4OSM - chains A and I of the 3 polymer chains in the assembly; structure by X-ray diffraction, 2.45 A resolution.

# Chain A
Molecule: Hax3
Organism: Xanthomonas campestris pv. armoraciae
Reference sequence: Q3ZD72 (Q3ZD72_XANCA); residue numbers follow UniProt; this construct covers 231-720
Sequence (499 residues; row label = number of the first residue in the row):
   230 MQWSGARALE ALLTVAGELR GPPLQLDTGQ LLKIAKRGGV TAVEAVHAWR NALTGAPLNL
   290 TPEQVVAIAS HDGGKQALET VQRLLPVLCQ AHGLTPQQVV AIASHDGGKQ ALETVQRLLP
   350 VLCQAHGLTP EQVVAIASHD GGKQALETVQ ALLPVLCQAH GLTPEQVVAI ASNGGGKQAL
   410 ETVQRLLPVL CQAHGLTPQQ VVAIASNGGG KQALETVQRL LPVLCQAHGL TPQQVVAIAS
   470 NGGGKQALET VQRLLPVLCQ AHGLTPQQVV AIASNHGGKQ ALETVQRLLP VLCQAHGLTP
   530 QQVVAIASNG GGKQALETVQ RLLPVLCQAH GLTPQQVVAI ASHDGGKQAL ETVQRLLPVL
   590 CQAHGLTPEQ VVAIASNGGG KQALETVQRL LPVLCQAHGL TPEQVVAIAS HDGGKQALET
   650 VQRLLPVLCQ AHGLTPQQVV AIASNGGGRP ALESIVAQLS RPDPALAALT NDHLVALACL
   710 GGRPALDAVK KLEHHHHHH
Unresolved in the structure: 230, 723-728
Construct notes: expression tag (230, 721-728); engineered mutation His300 (Asn in Q3ZD72), Asp301 (Ile in Q3ZD72), His368 (Asn in Q3ZD72), Asp369 (Ile in Q3ZD72), Asn402 (His in Q3ZD72), Gly403 (Asp in Q3ZD72), Asn436 (His in Q3ZD72), Gly437 (Asp in Q3ZD72), Asn470 (His in Q3ZD72), Gly471 (Asp in Q3ZD72), His505 (Ser in Q3ZD72), Gly539 (Ser in Q3ZD72), His572 (Asn in Q3ZD72), Asp573 (Ser in Q3ZD72), Asn606 (His in Q3ZD72), Gly607 (Asp in Q3ZD72), His640 (Asn in Q3ZD72), Asp641 (Ile in Q3ZD72)

# Chain I
Molecule: 17-nt DNA strand
Sequence (17 nucleotides; each row starts with the number of its first residue; numbers below 1 keep their minus sign (DT-2 is residue -2)):
    -2 TGTCCCTTTA TCTCTCT

# Chain A / chain I interface
Pairs across the interface (75):
  Arg266(A) - DC2(I)  base contact
  Val269(A) - DG-1(I)  phosphate contact
  Thr270(A) - DG-1(I)  hydrogen bond to the phosphate
  Thr270(A) - DT0(I)  hydrogen bond to the phosphate
  Asp301(A) - DT0(I)  base contact
  Asp301(A) - DC1(I)  hydrogen bond to the base
  Gly302(A) - DT0(I)  phosphate contact
  Gly302(A) - DC1(I)  phosphate contact
  Lys304(A) - DT0(I)  phosphate contact
  Gln305(A) - DT0(I)  hydrogen bond to the phosphate
  Gln305(A) - DC1(I)  phosphate contact
  Asp335(A) - DC2(I)  hydrogen bond to the base
  Gly336(A) - DC1(I)  phosphate contact
  Lys338(A) - DC1(I)  phosphate contact
  Gln339(A) - DC1(I)  hydrogen bond to the phosphate
  Gln339(A) - DC2(I)  phosphate contact
  Asp369(A) - DC3(I)  hydrogen bond to the base
  Gly370(A) - DC2(I)  phosphate contact
  Gly370(A) - DC3(I)  phosphate contact
  Lys372(A) - DC2(I)  phosphate contact
  Gln373(A) - DC2(I)  hydrogen bond to the phosphate
  Gly403(A) - DT4(I)  base contact
  Gly404(A) - DC3(I)  phosphate contact
  Gly404(A) - DT4(I)  base contact
  Lys406(A) - DC3(I)  phosphate contact
  Gln407(A) - DC3(I)  hydrogen bond to the phosphate
  Gly437(A) - DT5(I)  base contact
  Lys440(A) - DT4(I)  phosphate contact
  Gln441(A) - DT4(I)  hydrogen bond to the phosphate
  Gln441(A) - DT5(I)  phosphate contact
  Gly471(A) - DT6(I)  base contact
  Lys474(A) - DT5(I)  phosphate contact
  Gln475(A) - DT5(I)  hydrogen bond to the phosphate
  Gln475(A) - DT6(I)  phosphate contact
  His505(A) - DT6(I)  base contact
  His505(A) - DA7(I)  hydrogen bond to the base
  His505(A) - DT8(I)  hydrogen bond to the base
  Gly506(A) - DT6(I)  sugar contact
  Gly506(A) - DA7(I)  phosphate contact
  Lys508(A) - DT6(I)  phosphate contact
  Gln509(A) - DT6(I)  hydrogen bond to the phosphate
  Gln509(A) - DA7(I)  phosphate contact
  Gly539(A) - DT8(I)  base contact
  Gly540(A) - DT8(I)  phosphate contact
  Lys542(A) - DA7(I)  phosphate contact
  Gln543(A) - DA7(I)  hydrogen bond to the phosphate
  Gln543(A) - DT8(I)  phosphate contact
  Asp573(A) - DC9(I)  hydrogen bond to the base
  Gly574(A) - DT8(I)  phosphate contact
  Gly574(A) - DC9(I)  phosphate contact
  Lys576(A) - DT8(I)  phosphate contact
  Gln577(A) - DT8(I)  hydrogen bond to the phosphate
  Gln577(A) - DC9(I)  phosphate contact
  Gly607(A) - DT10(I)  base contact
  Gly608(A) - DC9(I)  sugar contact
  Gly608(A) - DT10(I)  base contact
  Lys610(A) - DC9(I)  phosphate contact
  Gln611(A) - DC9(I)  hydrogen bond to the phosphate
  Gln611(A) - DT10(I)  phosphate contact
  Asp641(A) - DC11(I)  hydrogen bond to the base
  Gly642(A) - DT10(I)  phosphate contact
  Gly642(A) - DC11(I)  phosphate contact
  Lys644(A) - DT10(I)  phosphate contact
  Gln645(A) - DT10(I)  hydrogen bond to the phosphate
  Gln645(A) - DC11(I)  phosphate contact
  Gly675(A) - DT12(I)  base contact
  Gly676(A) - DC11(I)  sugar contact
  Gly676(A) - DT12(I)  phosphate contact
  Arg678(A) - DC11(I)  phosphate contact
  Pro679(A) - DC11(I)  phosphate contact
  Pro679(A) - DT12(I)  phosphate contact
  Arg712(A) - DC11(I)  hydrogen bond to the phosphate
  Arg712(A) - DT12(I)  salt bridge to the phosphate
  Pro713(A) - DT12(I)  phosphate contact
  Pro713(A) - DC13(I)  phosphate contact
Interface residues without a listed pair, chain A (53 interface residues in all): Gly438, Gly472

# Summary
Chain A and chain I form an interface of 53 and 15 residues respectively, with 21 hydrogen bonds and 1 salt
bridge. Polar contacts include Asp301(A)-DC1(I), Asp335(A)-DC2(I) and Asp369(A)-DC3(I).
Chain A is Hax3 (Xanthomonas campestris pv. armoraciae) and chain I is a 17-nt DNA strand; the structure,
Crystal structure of the S505H mutant of TAL effector dHax3, was determined by X-ray diffraction together with
4OSH, 4OSI, 4OSJ, 4OSK, 4OSL, 4OSQ and 9 further entries from the same study.
